PDB entry 1J14 | X-ray diffraction, 2.40 A resolution | chain A

# Chain A
Protein: trypsin II, anionic
From: Rattus norvegicus
Notes: EC 3.4.21.4
Reference sequence: P00763 (TRY2_RAT); the construct lacks a stretch of the UniProt sequence and is renumbered around it, so the offset changes along the chain: 16-34 = UniProt 24-42; 37-64 = UniProt 43-70; 66-125 = UniProt 71-130; 127-130 = UniProt 131-134; 6 more segments
Sequence (223 residues; row label = number of the first residue in the row; note: 10 numbers in that range are skipped by the numbering (no residue carries them; nothing is unmodelled there)):
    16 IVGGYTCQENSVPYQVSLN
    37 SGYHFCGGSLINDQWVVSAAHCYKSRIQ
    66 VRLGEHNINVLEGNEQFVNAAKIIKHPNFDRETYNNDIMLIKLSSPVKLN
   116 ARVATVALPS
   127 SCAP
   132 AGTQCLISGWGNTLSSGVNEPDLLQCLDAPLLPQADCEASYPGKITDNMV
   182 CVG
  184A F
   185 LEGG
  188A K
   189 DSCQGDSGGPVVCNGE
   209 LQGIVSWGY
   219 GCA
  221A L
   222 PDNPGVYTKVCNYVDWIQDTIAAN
Disulfides: Cys22-Cys157, Cys42-Cys58, Cys128-Cys232, Cys136-Cys201, Cys168-Cys182, Cys191-Cys220
Construct notes: engineered mutation Glu97 (Lys102 in P00763), Tyr99 (Leu104 in P00763)
Bound ions: Ca2+: Glu70, Asn72, Val75, Glu77, Glu80
Residues lining bound ligands: benzamidine (BEN): Asp189, Ser190, Cys191, Gln192, Ser195, Val213, Ser214, Trp215, Gly216, Gly219, Cys220, Gly226, Tyr228

# In short
Bound to chain A: benzamidine. Glu70, Asn72, Val75, Glu77 and Glu80 form the Ca2+ site.
Chain A is trypsin II, anionic (Rattus norvegicus); the structure, Benzamidine in complex with rat trypsin
mutant X99RT, was determined by X-ray diffraction together with 1J15, 1J16, 1J17 and 1QL9 from the same study.
